6I49 - chain AAA; structure by X-ray diffraction, 1.94 A resolution.

# Chain AAA
Protein: UDP-3-O-acyl-N-acetylglucosamine deacetylase
From: Pseudomonas aeruginosa LESB58
Notes: EC 3.5.1.108
UniProtKB: B7UZI4 (LPXC_PSEA8); residue numbers follow UniProt; this construct covers 1-299
Sequence (299 residues; row label = number of the first residue in the row):
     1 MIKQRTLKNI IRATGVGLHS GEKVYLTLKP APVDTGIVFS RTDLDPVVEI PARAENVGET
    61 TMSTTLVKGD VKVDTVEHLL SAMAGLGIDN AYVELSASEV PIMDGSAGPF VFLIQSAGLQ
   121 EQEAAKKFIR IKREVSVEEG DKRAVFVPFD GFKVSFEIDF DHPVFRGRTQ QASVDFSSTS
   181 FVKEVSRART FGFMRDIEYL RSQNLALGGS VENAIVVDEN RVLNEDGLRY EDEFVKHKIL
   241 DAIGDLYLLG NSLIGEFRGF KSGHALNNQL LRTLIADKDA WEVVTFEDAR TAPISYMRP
Sequence notes: engineered mutation Ser40 (Cys in B7UZI4)
Ion coordination: Zn2+: His78, His237, Asp241 (together with H2Z)
Residues lining bound ligands: H2Z ((2R)-2-methyl-2-methylsulfonyl-4-[6-[2-[4-(morpholin-4-ylmethyl)phenyl]ethynyl]-3-oxidanylidene-1H-pyrrolo[1,2-c]imidazol-2-yl]-N-oxidanyl-butanamide): Leu18, His19, Met62, Glu77, His78, Thr190, Phe191, Ile197, Leu200, Arg201, Ala206, Gly209, Ser210, Ala214, Val216, His237, Lys238, Asp241, His264

# In short
Chain AAA binds compound H2Z. His78, His237 and Asp241 coordinate Zn2+.
Chain AAA is UDP-3-O-acyl-N-acetylglucosamine deacetylase (Pseudomonas aeruginosa LESB58); the structure,
Structure of P. aeruginosa LpxC with compound 17a:
(2R)-N-Hydroxy-2-methyl-2-(methylsulfonyl)-4(6((4(morpholinomethyl)phenyl)ethynyl)-3-oxo-1H-pyrrolo[1,2-c]imidazol-2(3H)yl)butanamide,
was determined by X-ray diffraction together with 6I46, 6I47, 6I48 and 6I4A from the same study.
